Entry 6BM2 (X-ray diffraction, 3.40 A resolution); this record covers chains B and T of the 12 polymer chains in the assembly.

== Chain B ==
Protein: DNA-directed RNA polymerase II subunit RPB2
Organism: Saccharomyces cerevisiae (strain ATCC 204508 / S288c)
Notes: EC 2.7.7.6
Reference sequence: P08518 (RPB2_YEAST); residues 1-1224 here = UniProt positions 1-1224
Amino-acid sequence (1224 residues; numbered 1 to 1224; the number before each row is that of its first residue):
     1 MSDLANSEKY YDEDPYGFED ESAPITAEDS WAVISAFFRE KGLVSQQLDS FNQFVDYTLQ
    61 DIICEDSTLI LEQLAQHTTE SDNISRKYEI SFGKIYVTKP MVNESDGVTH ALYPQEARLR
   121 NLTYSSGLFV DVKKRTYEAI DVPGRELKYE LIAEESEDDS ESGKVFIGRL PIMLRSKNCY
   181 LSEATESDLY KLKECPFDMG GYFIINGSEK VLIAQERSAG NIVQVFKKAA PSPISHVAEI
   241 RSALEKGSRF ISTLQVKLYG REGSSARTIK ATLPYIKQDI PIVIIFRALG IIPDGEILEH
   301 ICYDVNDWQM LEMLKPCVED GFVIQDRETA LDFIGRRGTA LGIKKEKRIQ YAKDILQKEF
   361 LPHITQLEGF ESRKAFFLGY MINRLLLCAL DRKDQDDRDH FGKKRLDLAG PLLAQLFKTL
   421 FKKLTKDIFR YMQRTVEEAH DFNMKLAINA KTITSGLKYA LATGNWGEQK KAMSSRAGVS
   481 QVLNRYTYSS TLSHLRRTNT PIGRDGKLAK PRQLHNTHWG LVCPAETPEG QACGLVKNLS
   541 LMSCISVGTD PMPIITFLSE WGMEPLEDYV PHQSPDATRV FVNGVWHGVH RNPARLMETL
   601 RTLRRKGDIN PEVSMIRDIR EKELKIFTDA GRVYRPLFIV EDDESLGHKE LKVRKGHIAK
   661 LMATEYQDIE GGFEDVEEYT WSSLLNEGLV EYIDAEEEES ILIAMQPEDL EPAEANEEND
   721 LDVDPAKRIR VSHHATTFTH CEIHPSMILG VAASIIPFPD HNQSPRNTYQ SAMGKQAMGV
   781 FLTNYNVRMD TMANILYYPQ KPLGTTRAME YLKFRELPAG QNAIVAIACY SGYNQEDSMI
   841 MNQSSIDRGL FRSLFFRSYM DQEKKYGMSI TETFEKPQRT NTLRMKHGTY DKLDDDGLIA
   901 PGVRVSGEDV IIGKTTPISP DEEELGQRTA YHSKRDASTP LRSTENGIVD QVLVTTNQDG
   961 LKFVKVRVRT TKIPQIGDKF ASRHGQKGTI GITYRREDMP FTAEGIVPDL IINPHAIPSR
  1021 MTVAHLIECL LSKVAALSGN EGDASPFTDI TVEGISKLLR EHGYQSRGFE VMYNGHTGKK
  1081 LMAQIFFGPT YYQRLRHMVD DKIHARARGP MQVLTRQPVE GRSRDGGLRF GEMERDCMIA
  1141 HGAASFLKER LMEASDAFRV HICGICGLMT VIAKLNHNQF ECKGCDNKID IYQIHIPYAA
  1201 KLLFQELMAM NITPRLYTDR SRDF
Not modelled in the structure: 1-19, 71-88, 135-163, 244-250, 339-344, 436-445, 503-508, 669-677, 713-721, 919-928, 1221-1224
Ion coordination: Zn2+: Cys-1163, Cys-1166

== Chain T ==
Molecule: 29-nt DNA strand
Sequence (29 nucleotides; each row starts with the number of its first residue):
     1 CTACCGATAA GCAGAGGCAX CTCTCGATG
Not modelled in the structure: 1-17
Modified residues: 3DR (1',2'-dideoxyribofuranose-5'-phosphate) at position 20

== Interface between chain B and chain T ==
Residue-residue contacts - 15 pairs, chain B then chain T:
  Ser-208(B) / DA27(T)  phosphate contact
  Thr-463(B) / DA27(T)  sugar contact
  Val-482(B) / DG26(T)  sugar contact
  Gln-531(B) / DA19(T)  base contact
  Thr-791(B) / DG26(T)  hydrogen bond to the phosphate
  Met-792(B) / DC25(T)  phosphate contact
  Arg-857(B) / DC25(T)  salt bridge to the phosphate
  Arg-942(B) / DC25(T)  salt bridge to the phosphate
  Arg-1122(B) / DC23(T)  phosphate contact
  Arg-1122(B) / DT24(T)  salt bridge to the phosphate
  Ser-1123(B) / DT24(T)  phosphate contact
  Leu-1128(B) / DT22(T)  phosphate contact
  Arg-1129(B) / DC21(T)  salt bridge to the phosphate
  Arg-1129(B) / DT22(T)  hydrogen bond to the phosphate
  Met-1133(B) / 3DR_20(T)  sugar contact
Also at the interface, not in a pair above, chain B (20 interface residues in all): Lys-210, Tyr-459, Ala-462, Gln-469, His-1104, Gly-1121, Gly-1131
Also at the interface, not in a pair above, chain T (11 interface residues in all): DT28, DG29

== In short ==
The interface between chain B and chain T involves 20 residues on one side and 11 on the other, with 2
hydrogen bonds and 4 salt bridges. Among the polar pairs are Thr-791(B)/DG26(T), Arg-1129(B)/DT22(T) and
Arg-857(B)/DC25(T). The Zn2+ site is built by Cys-1163(B) and Cys-1166(B).
Chain B is DNA-directed RNA polymerase II subunit RPB2 (Saccharomyces cerevisiae (strain ATCC 204508 / S288c))
and chain T is a 29-nt DNA strand; the structure, Pol II elongation complex with an abasic lesion at i-1
position, was determined by X-ray diffraction (same publication as 6BLO, 6BLP, 6BM4 and 6BQF).
